PDB entry 6WDN | electron microscopy, 3.20 A resolution | chains B and G of the 10 polymer chains in the assembly

== Chain B ==
Molecule: Calcium uptake protein 1, mitochondrial
Organism: Homo sapiens
UniProtKB: Q9BPX6 (MICU1_HUMAN); residues 104-466 here = UniProt positions 104-466
Amino-acid sequence (363 residues; row label = number of the first residue in the row):
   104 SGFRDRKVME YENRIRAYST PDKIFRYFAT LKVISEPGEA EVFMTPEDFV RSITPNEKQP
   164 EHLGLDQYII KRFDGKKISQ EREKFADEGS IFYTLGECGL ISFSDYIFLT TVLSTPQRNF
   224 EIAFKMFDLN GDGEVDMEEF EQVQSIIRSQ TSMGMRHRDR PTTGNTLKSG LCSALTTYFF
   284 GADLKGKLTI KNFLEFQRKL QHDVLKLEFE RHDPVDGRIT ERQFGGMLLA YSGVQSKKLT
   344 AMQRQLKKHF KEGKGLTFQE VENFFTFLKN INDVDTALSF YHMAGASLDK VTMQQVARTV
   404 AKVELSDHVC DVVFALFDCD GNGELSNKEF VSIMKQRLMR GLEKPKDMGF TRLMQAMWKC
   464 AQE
Disordered / not traced: 176-186
UniProt features mapped onto this chain:
  - region: Lys126 to Arg129 (K/R-ring), Arg259 to Arg263 (K/R-ring), Arg455 to Gln465 (C-helix region)
  - binding site (Ca(2+)): Asp231, Asn233, Asp235, Glu237, Glu242, Asp421, Asp423, Asn425, Glu427, Glu432
  - modified residue: Ser122 (Phosphoserine), Arg455 (Asymmetric dimethylarginine)
Reported in the primary citation:
  - mutagenesis - K126A/R129A, K126E, R129E: unchanged binding to Calcium uniporter protein, mitochondrial (chain G)

== Chain G ==
Molecule: Calcium uniporter protein, mitochondrial
Organism: Homo sapiens
UniProtKB: Q8NE86 (MCU_HUMAN); numbering as in UniProt (aligned over 169-346)
Amino-acid sequence (178 residues; each row starts with the number of its first residue):
   169 SHENAATLND VKTLVQQLYT TLCIEQHQLN KERELIERLE DLKEQLAPLE KVRIEISRKA
   229 EKRTTLVLWG GLAYMATQFG ILARLTWWEY SWDIMEPVTY FITYGSAMAM YAYFVMTRQE
   289 YVYPEARDRQ YLLFFHKGAK KSRFDLEKYN QLKDAIAQAE MDLKRLRDPL QVHLPLRQ
Disordered / not traced: 169-172
UniProt features mapped onto this chain:
  - region: Thr285 to Val290 (Juxtamembrane helix)
  - motif: Trp260 to Tyr268 (Selectivity filter)
  - binding site (Ca(2+)): Glu264
  - modified residue: Lys332 (N6-acetyllysine)

== How chain B and chain G interact ==
Residue-residue contacts (7):
  Arg129(B) - Ser259(G)
  Arg129(B) - Asp261(G)  salt bridge
  Arg263(B) - Ser259(G)  hydrogen bond
  Arg263(B) - Trp260(G)
  Arg263(B) - Asp261(G)  salt bridge
  Thr265(B) - Thr254(G)
  Thr265(B) - Trp255(G)
Also at the interface, not in a pair above, chain B (5 interface residues in all): Asp169, Thr266
Also at the interface, not in a pair above, chain G (6 interface residues in all): Ile262
Interface features reported in the paper:
  - pairs named by the authors: Arg129(B)-Ser259(G), Arg263(B)-Ser259(G)
  - hot spots on chain B (mutagenesis) - K126E/R129E: decreased binding to Calcium uniporter protein, mitochondrial (chain G)
  - hot spots on chain B (mutagenesis) - Y114A/Y121A/K126A/R129A: abolished binding to Calcium uniporter protein, mitochondrial (chain G)

== In short ==
The interface between chain B and chain G involves 5 residues on one side and 6 on the other, with 1 hydrogen
bond and 2 salt bridges. Among the polar pairs are Arg129(B)-Asp261(G), Arg263(B)-Asp261(G) and
Arg263(B)-Ser259(G). The paper describes contacts between Arg129(B) and Ser259(G) and Arg263(B) and Ser259(G).
From the paper: K126E/R129E of chain B reduce binding to Calcium uniporter protein, mitochondrial (chain G);
Y114A/Y121A/K126A/R129A of chain B abolish binding to Calcium uniporter protein, mitochondrial (chain G); 5
substitutions were tested in all.
Here chain B is Calcium uptake protein 1, mitochondrial and chain G is Calcium uniporter protein,
mitochondrial, both from Homo sapiens. Entry 6WDN (Cryo-EM structure of mitochondrial calcium uniporter
holocomplex in low Ca2+) was determined by electron microscopy, deposited together with 6WDO.
